PDB entry 9G2C | electron microscopy, 3.50 A resolution | chains C and K of the 16 polymer chains in the assembly

Chain C:
Name: DNA-directed RNA polymerases I and III subunit RPAC1
Source organism: Saccharomyces cerevisiae
Reference sequence: P07703 (RPAC1_YEAST); residue numbers follow UniProt; this construct covers 1-335
Amino-acid sequence (335 residues; row label = number of the first residue in the row):
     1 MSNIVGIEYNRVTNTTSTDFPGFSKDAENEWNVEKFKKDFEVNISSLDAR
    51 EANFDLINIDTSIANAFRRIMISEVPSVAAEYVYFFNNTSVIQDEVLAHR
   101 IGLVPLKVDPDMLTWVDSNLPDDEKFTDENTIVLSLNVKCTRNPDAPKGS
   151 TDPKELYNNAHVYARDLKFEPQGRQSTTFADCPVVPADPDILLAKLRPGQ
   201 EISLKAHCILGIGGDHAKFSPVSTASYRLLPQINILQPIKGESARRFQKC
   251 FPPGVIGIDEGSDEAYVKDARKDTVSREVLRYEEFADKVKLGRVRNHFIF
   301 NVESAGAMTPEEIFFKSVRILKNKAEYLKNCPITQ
Unresolved in the structure: 1-29, 334-335

Chain K:
Name: DNA-directed RNA polymerases I and III subunit RPAC2
Source organism: Saccharomyces cerevisiae
Reference sequence: P28000 (RPAC2_YEAST); residues 1-142 here = UniProt positions 1-142
Amino-acid sequence (142 residues; row label = number of the first residue in the row):
     1 MTEDIEQKKTATEVTPQEPKHIQEEEEQDVDMTGDEEQEEEPDREKIKLL
    51 TQATSEDGTSASFQIVEEDHTLGNALRYVIMKNPDVEFCGYSIPHPSENL
   101 LNIRIQTYGETTAVDALQKGLKDLMDLCDVVESKFTEKIKSM
Unresolved in the structure: 1-44, 142

How chain C and chain K interact:
Pairs across the interface (54; chain C residue first):
  W31(C) - K82(K)
  W31(C) - L127(K)  hydrophobic
  V33(C) - D123(K)
  V33(C) - D126(K)
  F36(C) - L127(K)  hydrophobic
  F36(C) - V130(K)  hydrophobic
  K37(C) - V130(K)
  F40(C) - V131(K)  hydrophobic
  F40(C) - K134(K)
  E41(C) - K134(K)
  V42(C) - K134(K)
  V42(C) - F135(K)  hydrophobic
  V42(C) - K138(K)  hydrogen bond (backbone-side chain)
  I44(C) - K138(K)
  I44(C) - I139(K)  hydrophobic
  L47(C) - I139(K)  hydrophobic
  F54(C) - F135(K)  hydrophobic
  D60(C) - Y78(K)
  S62(C) - N74(K)  hydrogen bond
  S62(C) - R77(K)
  I63(C) - A75(K)  hydrophobic
  A66(C) - T71(K)
  R69(C) - D69(K)  salt bridge
  R69(C) - H70(K)
  R69(C) - T71(K)  hydrogen bond
  I70(C) - T71(K)
  E311(C) - I139(K)
  F314(C) - F135(K)  hydrophobic
  F315(C) - E132(K)
  F315(C) - F135(K)  hydrophobic
  F315(C) - T136(K)
  V318(C) - E132(K)
  R319(C) - E132(K)  salt bridge
  K322(C) - M125(K)
  K322(C) - C128(K)
  K324(C) - K46(K)
  K324(C) - E68(K)  salt bridge
  A325(C) - L121(K)
  A325(C) - L124(K)  hydrophobic
  A325(C) - M125(K)  hydrophobic
  E326(C) - M125(K)  hydrogen bond (backbone-side chain)
  Y327(C) - K46(K)
  L328(C) - I47(K)  hydrophobic
  L328(C) - I65(K)  hydrophobic
  L328(C) - L72(K)  hydrophobic
  L328(C) - L121(K)
  K329(C) - Q118(K)  hydrogen bond
  K329(C) - L121(K)
  C331(C) - I47(K)
  P332(C) - I47(K)
  I333(C) - I47(K)  hydrophobic
  I333(C) - L49(K)
  I333(C) - F63(K)  hydrophobic
  I333(C) - V114(K)  hydrophobic
Also at the interface, not in a pair above, chain C (34 interface residues in all): N43, F67, L321
Also at the interface, not in a pair above, chain K (36 interface residues in all): E45, E67, L76, D129

Summary:
34 residues of chain C and 36 residues of chain K are in contact, with 5 hydrogen bonds and 3 salt bridges.
Polar contacts include R69(C)-D69(K), R319(C)-E132(K) and K324(C)-E68(K).
Here chain C is DNA-directed RNA polymerases I and III subunit RPAC1 and chain K is DNA-directed RNA
polymerases I and III subunit RPAC2, both from Saccharomyces cerevisiae. Entry 9G2C (Yeast RNA polymerase I
elongation complex stalled by an apurinic site, open state) was determined by electron microscopy (same
publication as 9G1V, 9G1X, 9G23, 9G24, 9G26, 9G27, 9G29 and 9G2B).
